8Q3Z - chains A and B of the 3 polymer chains in the assembly; structure by X-ray diffraction, 3.15 A resolution.

# Chain A (and B)
Protein: DUF1887 family protein
Source organism: Thermoanaerobacter brockii subsp. finnii Ako-1
Notes: chain B of this document is another copy of the same molecule, construct and numbering; everything in this record applies to it too
Reference sequence: E8URK0 (E8URK0_THEBF); residue numbers follow UniProt; this construct covers 1-437
Chain sequence (439 residues; numbered -1 to 437; the number before each row is that of its first residue; numbers below 1 keep their minus sign (Ser-1 is residue -1)):
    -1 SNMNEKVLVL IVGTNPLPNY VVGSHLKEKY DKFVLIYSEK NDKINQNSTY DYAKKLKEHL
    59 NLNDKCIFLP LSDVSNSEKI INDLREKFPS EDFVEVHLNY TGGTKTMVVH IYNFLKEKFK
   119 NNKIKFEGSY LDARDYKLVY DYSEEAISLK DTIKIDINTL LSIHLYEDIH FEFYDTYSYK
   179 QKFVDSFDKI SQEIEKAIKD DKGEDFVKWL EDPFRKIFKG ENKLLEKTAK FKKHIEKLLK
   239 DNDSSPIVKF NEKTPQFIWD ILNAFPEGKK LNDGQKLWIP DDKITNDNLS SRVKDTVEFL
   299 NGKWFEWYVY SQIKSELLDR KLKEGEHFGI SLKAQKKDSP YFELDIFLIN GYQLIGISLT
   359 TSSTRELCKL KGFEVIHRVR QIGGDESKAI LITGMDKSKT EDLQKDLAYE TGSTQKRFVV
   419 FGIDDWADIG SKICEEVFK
Not modelled in the structure: -1 to 0
Construct notes: expression tag (-1 to 0)
Ion coordination: Mn2+: Asp343, Leu357
From the paper describing this entry:
  - binding site for Cyclic tetraadenosine monophosphate (cA4): Gly11, Thr12, Pro16, Ser36, Thr99, Gly100, Gly101, Thr102, Lys103, Asp383, Glu384, Thr409, Gly410
  - catalytic residues: Glu304, Glu341, Asp343, Lys369
  - catalytic residues: Glu372 (by similarity / conservation)
  - Mn2+ coordination: Asp343
  - Mn2+ coordination through a water molecule: Glu304, Ser356, Lys369
  - mutagenesis - T12A/N13A, Y128A: unchanged catalytic activity with Cyclic tetraadenosine monophosphate (cA4)
  - mutagenesis - R213A, E304A, E341A, D343A, T358A, T359A: abolished catalytic activity
  - mutagenesis - K369A: abolished catalytic activity (DNase activity)
  - conformationally variable residues (loop rearrangement): Gly382 to Ser385, Ala406 to Arg415
  - mutagenesis - S356A, S360A: decreased catalytic activity
  - mutagenesis - E364A, E364R: increased catalytic activity on rU 15
  - mutagenesis - E364A: unchanged catalytic activity on rA 15
  - mutagenesis - K217A, E296A, N299A: decreased catalytic activity on rC 15
  - specificity-determining residues: Glu364

# Chain A / chain B interface
Residue-residue contacts (139):
  Thr12(A) - Glu408(B)
  Thr12(A) - Thr409(B)
  Thr12(A) - Gly410(B)
  Asn13(A) - Tyr407(B)  hydrogen bond
  Lys38(A) - Thr412(B)
  Asp40(A) - Thr412(B)  hydrogen bond
  Lys41(A) - Asp133(B)
  Ile42(A) - Arg132(B)
  Ile42(A) - Asp133(B)
  Asn43(A) - Arg132(B)
  Asn43(A) - Asp133(B)
  Asn43(A) - Gly410(B)
  Asn43(A) - Ser411(B)  hydrogen bond (backbone-side chain)
  Asn43(A) - Thr412(B)
  Asn43(A) - Gln413(B)
  Gln44(A) - Gly410(B)
  Asn45(A) - Glu408(B)
  Asn45(A) - Gly410(B)  hydrogen bond (backbone-backbone)
  Tyr50(A) - Glu408(B)
  Val72(A) - Arg132(B)
  Ser73(A) - Tyr128(B)
  Ser73(A) - Asp130(B)  hydrogen bond
  Ser73(A) - Arg132(B)  hydrogen bond
  Ser73(A) - Val137(B)
  Ser75(A) - Tyr138(B)
  Ser75(A) - Asp139(B)
  Ser75(A) - Tyr140(B)  hydrogen bond (side chain-backbone)
  Glu76(A) - Tyr140(B)
  Glu76(A) - Ser141(B)
  Tyr98(A) - Lys103(B)
  Tyr98(A) - Thr104(B)
  Tyr98(A) - Val107(B)  hydrophobic
  Tyr98(A) - His108(B)
  Thr99(A) - Lys103(B)  hydrogen bond (backbone-side chain)
  Gly100(A) - Lys103(B)  hydrogen bond (backbone-side chain)
  Gly101(A) - Lys103(B)  hydrogen bond (backbone-side chain)
  Thr102(A) - Lys103(B)
  Thr102(A) - Tyr128(B)
  Thr102(A) - Arg132(B)
  Lys103(A) - Tyr98(B)
  Lys103(A) - Thr99(B)  hydrogen bond (side chain-backbone)
  Lys103(A) - Gly100(B)
  Lys103(A) - Gly101(B)  hydrogen bond (side chain-backbone)
  Lys103(A) - Lys103(B)
  Lys103(A) - Val106(B)
  Lys103(A) - Tyr128(B)
  Thr104(A) - Tyr98(B)
  Thr104(A) - Tyr128(B)
  Val106(A) - Lys103(B)
  Val106(A) - Val107(B)  hydrophobic
  Val107(A) - Val106(B)
  Val107(A) - Tyr110(B)  hydrophobic
  His108(A) - Tyr98(B)
  His108(A) - Asp139(B)  salt bridge
  Asn111(A) - Asn111(B)  hydrogen bond
  Tyr128(A) - Ser73(B)
  Tyr128(A) - Thr102(B)
  Tyr128(A) - Lys103(B)
  Asp130(A) - Ser73(B)  hydrogen bond
  Arg132(A) - Ile42(B)
  Arg132(A) - Asn43(B)  hydrogen bond (backbone-side chain)
  Arg132(A) - Val72(B)
  Arg132(A) - Ser73(B)  hydrogen bond
  Arg132(A) - Thr102(B)
  Asp133(A) - Lys41(B)
  Asp133(A) - Ile42(B)
  Val137(A) - Ser73(B)
  Val137(A) - Asn74(B)
  Tyr138(A) - Ser75(B)
  Asp139(A) - Ser75(B)  hydrogen bond (backbone-side chain)
  Asp139(A) - His108(B)  salt bridge
  Glu142(A) - Glu76(B)
  Lys231(A) - Asp239(B)  salt bridge
  Lys235(A) - Lys238(B)  hydrogen bond (backbone-side chain)
  Lys235(A) - Asp239(B)  salt bridge
  Lys238(A) - Lys238(B)
  Asp239(A) - Lys235(B)
  Asp239(A) - Lys238(B)  salt bridge
  Ser242(A) - Lys235(B)
  Asp336(A) - Lys403(B)  hydrogen bond (backbone-side chain)
  Ser337(A) - Lys403(B)
  Pro338(A) - Asp400(B)
  Pro338(A) - Asp404(B)
  Tyr339(A) - Asp404(B)
  Lys367(A) - Glu372(B)  salt bridge
  Lys367(A) - Arg376(B)
  Leu368(A) - Leu368(B)  hydrophobic
  Phe371(A) - Phe371(B)  hydrophobic
  Phe371(A) - Glu372(B)
  Phe371(A) - His375(B)
  Phe371(A) - Arg376(B)
  Glu372(A) - Lys367(B)  salt bridge
  Glu372(A) - Phe371(B)
  His375(A) - Phe371(B)
  His375(A) - Ile374(B)
  His375(A) - Leu405(B)  hydrogen bond (side chain-backbone)
  His375(A) - Tyr407(B)
  Arg376(A) - Lys367(B)
  Arg376(A) - Phe371(B)
  Arg376(A) - Asp404(B)  salt bridge
  Arg378(A) - Arg378(B)
  Arg378(A) - Asp383(B)  salt bridge
  Arg378(A) - Tyr407(B)
  Gln379(A) - Asp404(B)
  Gln379(A) - Leu405(B)  hydrogen bond (side chain-backbone)
  Gln379(A) - Ala406(B)  hydrogen bond (side chain-backbone)
  Gln379(A) - Tyr407(B)
  Asp383(A) - Tyr407(B)  hydrogen bond
  Asp400(A) - Pro338(B)
  Lys403(A) - Asp336(B)
  Lys403(A) - Pro338(B)
  Asp404(A) - Pro338(B)
  Asp404(A) - Tyr339(B)
  Asp404(A) - Arg376(B)  salt bridge
  Asp404(A) - Gln379(B)  hydrogen bond (backbone-side chain)
  Leu405(A) - His375(B)  hydrogen bond (backbone-side chain)
  Leu405(A) - Arg376(B)
  Leu405(A) - Gln379(B)
  Ala406(A) - Lys334(B)
  Ala406(A) - Gln379(B)  hydrogen bond (backbone-side chain)
  Tyr407(A) - Asn13(B)
  Tyr407(A) - His375(B)
  Tyr407(A) - Arg378(B)
  Tyr407(A) - Gln379(B)
  Tyr407(A) - Asp383(B)  hydrogen bond
  Glu408(A) - Thr12(B)
  Glu408(A) - Asn45(B)  hydrogen bond
  Glu408(A) - Tyr50(B)
  Thr409(A) - Thr12(B)
  Gly410(A) - Thr12(B)
  Gly410(A) - Asn43(B)
  Gly410(A) - Gln44(B)
  Gly410(A) - Asn45(B)  hydrogen bond (backbone-backbone)
  Ser411(A) - Asn43(B)
  Thr412(A) - Asp40(B)  hydrogen bond
  Thr412(A) - Asn43(B)  hydrogen bond (backbone-side chain)
  Thr412(A) - Gln44(B)
  Thr412(A) - Asn45(B)
  Gln413(A) - Asn43(B)  hydrogen bond (backbone-side chain)
Interface residues without a listed pair, chain A (68 interface residues in all): Asn74, Ile79, Tyr110, Lys114, Ile374
Interface residues without a listed pair, chain B (68 interface residues in all): Lys38, Asn39, Lys231, Ser337

# Overview
The chain A/chain B interface involves 68 residues from each chain; the contacts include 32 hydrogen bonds and
10 salt bridges. Polar pairs include His108(A)-Asp139(B), Lys231(A)-Asp239(B) and Lys235(A)-Asp239(B). The
paper reports catalytic residues Glu304(A), Glu341(A) and Asp343(A) among others; R213A, E304A and E341A of
chain A, among others, abolish catalytic activity; 16 substitutions were tested in all.
Both chains are DUF1887 family protein (Thermoanaerobacter brockii subsp. finnii Ako-1). Entry 8Q3Z (Crystal
structure of cA4-bound Can2 from Thermoanaerobacter brockii) was determined by X-ray diffraction together with
8Q40, 8Q42, 8Q43 and 8Q44 from the same study.
